Entry 5I3A (X-ray diffraction, 2.20 A resolution); this record covers chains A and B.

[Chain A (and B)]
Name: Tyrosinase
From: Bacillus megaterium
Notes: chain B of this document is another copy of the same molecule, construct and numbering; everything in this record applies to it too
UniProtKB: B2ZB02 (B2ZB02_BACME); residue numbers follow UniProt; this construct covers 4-290
Amino-acid sequence (287 residues; each row starts with the number of its first residue):
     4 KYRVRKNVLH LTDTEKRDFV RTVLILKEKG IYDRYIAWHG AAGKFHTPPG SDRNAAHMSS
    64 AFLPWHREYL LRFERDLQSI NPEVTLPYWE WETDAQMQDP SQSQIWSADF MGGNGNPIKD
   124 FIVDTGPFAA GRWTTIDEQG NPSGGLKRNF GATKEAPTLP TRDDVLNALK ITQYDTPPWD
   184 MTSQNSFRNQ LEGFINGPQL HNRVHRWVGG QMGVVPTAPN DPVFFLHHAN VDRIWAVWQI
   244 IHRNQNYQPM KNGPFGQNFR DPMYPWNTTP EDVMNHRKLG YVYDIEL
Bound ions: Zn2+ site 1: His42, His60 (together with benzene-1,4-diol); Zn2+ site 2: His204, His208, His231
Ligand contacts: benzene-1,4-diol (HQE): His42, His60, His204, Asn205, His208, Met215, Val217, Val218, Ala221, Phe227
Reported in the primary citation:
  - binding site for benzene-1,4-diol: Asn205, His208

[How chain A and chain B interact]
Residue-residue contacts (47; chain A residue first):
  Lys32(A) - Phe258(B)
  Gly33(A) - Phe258(B)
  Ile34(A) - Phe258(B)  hydrophobic
  Asp36(A) - Phe48(B)
  Asp36(A) - Pro52(B)
  Arg37(A) - Phe48(B)
  Arg37(A) - Pro265(B)
  Arg37(A) - Tyr267(B)
  Arg37(A) - Trp269(B)  hydrogen bond (side chain-backbone)
  Arg37(A) - Asn270(B)  hydrogen bond
  Ala40(A) - Phe48(B)  hydrophobic
  Ala40(A) - Tyr267(B)  hydrogen bond (backbone-side chain)
  Trp41(A) - Tyr267(B)  hydrogen bond (backbone-side chain)
  Trp41(A) - Pro268(B)  hydrogen bond (side chain-backbone)
  Ala44(A) - Ala44(B)  hydrophobic
  Ala44(A) - Tyr267(B)
  Lys47(A) - Lys47(B)
  Lys47(A) - Glu141(B)  hydrogen bond (side chain-backbone)
  Lys47(A) - Gln142(B)
  Lys47(A) - Gly143(B)
  Phe48(A) - Asp36(B)
  Phe48(A) - Arg37(B)
  Phe48(A) - Ala40(B)  hydrophobic
  His49(A) - Gly143(B)
  His49(A) - Asn144(B)  hydrogen bond
  Pro52(A) - Asp36(B)
  Pro52(A) - Ile139(B)  hydrophobic
  Pro52(A) - Pro145(B)
  Gly53(A) - Pro145(B)
  Arg75(A) - Asn270(B)
  Glu141(A) - Lys47(B)  hydrogen bond (backbone-side chain)
  Gln142(A) - Lys47(B)
  Gly143(A) - Lys47(B)
  Gly143(A) - Pro52(B)
  Pro145(A) - Gly53(B)
  Phe258(A) - Lys32(B)
  Phe258(A) - Gly33(B)
  Phe258(A) - Ile34(B)  hydrophobic
  Pro265(A) - Arg37(B)
  Tyr267(A) - Arg37(B)
  Tyr267(A) - Ala40(B)  hydrogen bond (side chain-backbone)
  Tyr267(A) - Trp41(B)  hydrogen bond (side chain-backbone)
  Tyr267(A) - Ala44(B)
  Pro268(A) - Trp41(B)  hydrogen bond (backbone-side chain)
  Trp269(A) - Arg37(B)  hydrogen bond (backbone-side chain)
  Asn270(A) - Arg37(B)  hydrogen bond
  Asn270(A) - Arg75(B)
Other interface residues (no listed pair), chain A (27 interface residues in all): Ile139, Asn144, Met266
Other interface residues (no listed pair), chain B (27 interface residues in all): His49, Met266

[Overview]
Chain A and chain B each contribute 27 residues to their interface, with 13 hydrogen bonds. Polar contacts
include Arg37(A)-Trp269(B), Arg37(A)-Asn270(B) and Ala40(A)-Tyr267(B). Chain A binds benzene-1,4-diol. The
Zn2+ site 1 is built by His42(A) and His60(A). The paper reports a binding site for benzene-1,4-diol at
Asn205(A) and His208(A).
Both chains are Tyrosinase (Bacillus megaterium). Entry 5I3A (Crystal Structure of tyrosinase from Bacillus
megaterium with configuration A of hydroquinone inhibitor in the active ...) was determined by X-ray
diffraction, deposited together with 5I38 and 5I3B.
